PDB entry 6T44 | X-ray diffraction, 2.00 A resolution | chains AAA and BBB

== Chain AAA (and BBB) ==
Name: Beta-lactoglobulin-1/B
Source organism: Ovis aries
Notes: chain BBB of this document is another copy of the same molecule, construct and numbering; everything in this record applies to it too
Reference sequence: P67976 (LACB_SHEEP); residues 1-162 here correspond to UniProt positions 19-180 (UniProt number = residue number + 18)
Sequence (162 residues; each row starts with the number of its first residue):
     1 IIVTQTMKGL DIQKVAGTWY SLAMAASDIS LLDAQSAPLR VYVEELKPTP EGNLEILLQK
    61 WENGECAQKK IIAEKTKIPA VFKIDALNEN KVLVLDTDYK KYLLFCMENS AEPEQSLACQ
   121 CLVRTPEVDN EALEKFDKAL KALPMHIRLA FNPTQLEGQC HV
Unresolved in the structure: 1-6, 111-112 (chain BBB: 1-9, 50-52, 110-115)
Differences from the reference sequence: variant Tyr20 (His38 in P67976)
Disulfides: Cys66-Cys160, Cys106-Cys119
Residues lining bound ligands: decan-1-ol (DE1): Leu39, Val41, Val43, Leu46, Leu54, Ile56, Leu58, Ile71, Leu87, Val92, Val94, Leu103, Phe105, Met107, Leu122
Reported in the primary citation:
  - conformationally variable residues (loop rearrangement): Ala86, Leu87
  - binding site for decan-1-ol: Leu39, Val41, Leu87

== Interface between chain AAA and chain BBB ==
Residue-residue contacts (18; chain AAA residue first):
  Ile29(AAA) - Ala150(BBB)
  Ile29(AAA) - Phe151(BBB)  hydrophobic
  Asp33(AAA) - Asp33(BBB)
  Asp33(AAA) - Ala34(BBB)  hydrogen bond (backbone-backbone)
  Arg40(AAA) - Asp33(BBB)  salt bridge
  His146(AAA) - Arg148(BBB)
  His146(AAA) - Leu149(BBB)
  His146(AAA) - Ala150(BBB)  hydrogen bond (backbone-backbone)
  Ile147(AAA) - Arg148(BBB)
  Ile147(AAA) - Leu149(BBB)  hydrophobic
  Arg148(AAA) - His146(BBB)
  Arg148(AAA) - Ile147(BBB)
  Arg148(AAA) - Arg148(BBB)  hydrogen bond (backbone-backbone)
  Leu149(AAA) - His146(BBB)
  Leu149(AAA) - Ile147(BBB)  hydrophobic
  Ala150(AAA) - Ile29(BBB)
  Ala150(AAA) - His146(BBB)  hydrogen bond (backbone-backbone)
  Phe151(AAA) - Ile29(BBB)  hydrophobic
Also at the interface, not in a pair above, chain AAA (10 interface residues in all): Gln155
Also at the interface, not in a pair above, chain BBB (10 interface residues in all): Arg40

== Overview ==
Chain AAA and chain BBB each contribute 10 residues to their interface; the contacts include 4 hydrogen bonds
and 1 salt bridge. Polar pairs include Arg40(AAA)-Asp33(BBB), Asp33(AAA)-Ala34(BBB) and
His146(AAA)-Ala150(BBB). Chain AAA binds decan-1-ol. The paper reports a binding site for decan-1-ol at
Leu39(AAA), Val41(AAA) and Leu87(AAA); conformational variability at Ala86(AAA) and Leu87(AAA).
Chain AAA and chain BBB are both Beta-lactoglobulin-1/B (Ovis aries); the structure, Ovine lactoglobulin
complex with decanol, was determined by X-ray diffraction, deposited together with 6T42.
